PDB entry 5NZC | X-ray diffraction, 2.00 A resolution | chain A

[Chain A]
Protein: Profilin-2
From: Betula pendula
Reference sequence: A4K9Z8 (PROF2_BETPN); residues 2-133 here = UniProt positions 2-133
Amino-acid sequence (132 residues; row label = number of the first residue in the row):
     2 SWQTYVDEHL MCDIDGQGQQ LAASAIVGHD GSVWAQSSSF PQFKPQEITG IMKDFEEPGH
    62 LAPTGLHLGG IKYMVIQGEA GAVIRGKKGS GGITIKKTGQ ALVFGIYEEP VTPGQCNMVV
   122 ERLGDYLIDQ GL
Not modelled in the structure: 14-21
UniProt features mapped onto this chain:
  - motif: Ala-83 to Thr-99 (Involved in PIP2 interaction)
  - modified residue: Thr-113 (Phosphothreonine)
Reported in the primary citation:
  - conformationally variable residues (order/disorder transition): Cys-13, Asp-14 to Gln-21, Cys-117

[In short]
From the paper: conformational variability at Cys-13, Asp-14 and Cys-117.
Chain A is Profilin-2 (Betula pendula); the structure, A disulfide switch determines proteolytic resistance in
the birch pollen allergen Bet v 2, was determined by X-ray diffraction (same publication as 5NZB).
